5O0W - chains B and F of the 8 polymer chains in the assembly; structure by X-ray diffraction, 2.57 A resolution.

== Chain B ==
Name: Fructose-bisphosphate aldolase
Organism: Trypanosoma congolense (strain IL3000)
Notes: EC 4.1.2.13
Reference sequence: G0UWE7 (G0UWE7_TRYCI); residue numbers follow UniProt; this construct covers 1-372
Amino-acid sequence (387 residues; row label = number of the first residue in the row):
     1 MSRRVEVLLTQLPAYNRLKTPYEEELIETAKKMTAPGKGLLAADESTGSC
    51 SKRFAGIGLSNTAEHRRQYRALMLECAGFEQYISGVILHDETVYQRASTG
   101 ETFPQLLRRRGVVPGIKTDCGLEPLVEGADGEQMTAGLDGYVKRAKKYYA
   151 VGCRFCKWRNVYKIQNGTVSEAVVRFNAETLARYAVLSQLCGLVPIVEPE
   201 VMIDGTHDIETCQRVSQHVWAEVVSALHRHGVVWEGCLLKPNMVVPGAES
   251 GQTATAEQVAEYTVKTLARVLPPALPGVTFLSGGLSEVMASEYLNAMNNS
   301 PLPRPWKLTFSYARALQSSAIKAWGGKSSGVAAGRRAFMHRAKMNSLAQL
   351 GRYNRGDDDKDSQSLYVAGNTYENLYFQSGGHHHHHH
Disordered / not traced: 1, 360-387
Construct notes: expression tag (373-387)
Reported in the primary citation:
  - mutagenesis - A77E: unchanged binding to Nb474 (chain F)

== Chain F ==
Name: Nb474
Organism: Vicugna pacos
Amino-acid sequence (143 residues; numbered 1 to 143; the number before each row is that of its first residue):
     1 QVQLQESGGGLVQPGGSLRLSCAASETALTYYAIGWFRQAPGKEREGVSC
    51 ISRINSGSGARTDYADSVKGRFTISRDDAKNTVTLQMNSLEPEDTARYYC
   101 ALDTTDRYDSANGRYYCTISSDTYDYWGQGTQVTVSSHHHHHH
Disordered / not traced: 1, 139-143
Disulfide bonds: Cys22-Cys100, Cys50-Cys117

== Interface between chain B and chain F ==
Contacting residue pairs (34):
  Glu75(B) - Thr104(F)
  Glu75(B) - Thr105(F)
  Glu75(B) - Asp106(F)  hydrogen bond (backbone-backbone)
  Cys76(B) - Thr104(F)
  Ala77(B) - Tyr31(F)
  Ala77(B) - Tyr32(F)
  Ala77(B) - Asp103(F)
  Ala77(B) - Thr104(F)  hydrogen bond (backbone-backbone)
  Ala77(B) - Thr105(F)
  Gly78(B) - Tyr31(F)
  Gly78(B) - Tyr32(F)
  Glu80(B) - Tyr31(F)
  Glu80(B) - Arg53(F)  salt bridge
  Gln81(B) - Thr27(F)
  Gln81(B) - Ala28(F)  hydrogen bond (side chain-backbone)
  Gln81(B) - Tyr31(F)
  Gln81(B) - Tyr32(F)  hydrogen bond
  Thr99(B) - Tyr108(F)
  Thr99(B) - Ser110(F)  hydrogen bond (backbone-side chain)
  Gly100(B) - Ser110(F)
  Glu101(B) - Tyr108(F)
  Glu101(B) - Ser110(F)
  Leu106(B) - Asp106(F)
  Arg109(B) - Asp106(F)  salt bridge
  Arg109(B) - Tyr108(F)
  Arg109(B) - Tyr115(F)  hydrogen bond
  Arg110(B) - Asp106(F)  salt bridge
  Arg335(B) - Thr104(F)
  Arg335(B) - Thr105(F)  hydrogen bond
  Arg336(B) - Asp125(F)  salt bridge
  Arg336(B) - Tyr126(F)
  Met339(B) - Tyr32(F)
  Lys343(B) - Val2(F)
  Lys343(B) - Glu26(F)  salt bridge
Other interface residues (no listed pair), chain B (18 interface residues in all): Tyr82, Ala332
Other interface residues (no listed pair), chain F (17 interface residues in all): Asp109
From the paper, about this interface:
  - hot spots on chain B (mutagenesis) - L106Y: decreased binding to Nb474 (chain F)

== Summary ==
18 residues of chain B face 17 of chain F across their interface, with 7 hydrogen bonds and 5 salt bridges.
Among the polar pairs are Glu80(B)-Arg53(F), Arg109(B)-Asp106(F) and Arg110(B)-Asp106(F). The paper reports
that L106Y of chain B reduces binding to Nb474 (chain F); A77E of chain B leaves binding to Nb474 (chain F)
unchanged.
Chain B is Fructose-bisphosphate aldolase (Trypanosoma congolense (strain IL3000)) and chain F is Nb474
(Vicugna pacos); the structure, Crystal structure of the complex between Nb474 and Trypanosoma congolense
fructose-1,6-bisphosphate aldolase, was determined by X-ray diffraction.
